Entry 6TB9 (electron microscopy, 3.56 A resolution); this record covers chains B3 and F3 of the 42 polymer chains in the assembly.

Chain B3:
Protein: Head spike base Rcc01079
Source organism: Rhodobacter capsulatus
Reference sequence: A0A507Z9H3 (A0A507Z9H3_RHOCA); numbering as in UniProt (aligned over 1-84)
Sequence (84 residues; each row starts with the number of its first residue):
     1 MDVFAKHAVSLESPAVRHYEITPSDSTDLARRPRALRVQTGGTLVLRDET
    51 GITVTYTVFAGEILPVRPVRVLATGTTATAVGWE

Chain F3:
Protein: Head spike fiber Rcc01080
Source organism: Rhodobacter capsulatus
Reference sequence: A0A507Z6Q1 (A0A507Z6Q1_RHOCA); numbering as in UniProt (aligned over 1-325)
Sequence (325 residues; row label = number of the first residue in the row):
     1 MIALGLGLGLAANGGPALRRYAVNGVAPVAVLDFERHFLSHPLALTRATS
    51 ATYADALRAVQTAPADTPRYDYSTGKRALLLEASATNLLPNSAQFEAASW
   101 GKTRASVLANAALAPNGTMTADKLVEDTSNNSHFVARTGTQIAAGTSVTA
   151 SIFVKAAERRWFALVTADSANAFRTTYFDLQTGTLGVVSQGAAGHVAQIV
   201 AAGNGWYRCSVTQTQAASGNFNFYPSVASANGATSYPGDGASGLYLWGAQ
   251 LEAGAAVSSVIPTEAAAVTRAADLASVAVAAGSYDLRRVDAAGTAVTKGV
   301 AHPGGALTIGAGSLYLLSLFPAGAL
Unresolved in the structure: 1, 12-325

Interface between chain B3 and chain F3:
Residue-residue contacts (10):
  Leu-11(B3) with Leu-8(F3)
  Glu-12(B3) with Gly-7(F3)
  Ser-13(B3) with Leu-8(F3)
  Pro-14(B3) with Leu-6(F3); Leu-8(F3)
  Ala-15(B3) with Leu-8(F3)
  Ala-35(B3) with Leu-8(F3), hydrophobic
  Pro-65(B3) with Leu-8(F3); Gly-9(F3)
  Trp-83(B3) with Leu-8(F3), hydrophobic
Also at the interface, not in a pair above, chain B3 (10 interface residues in all): Arg-34, Ile-63
Also at the interface, not in a pair above, chain F3 (5 interface residues in all): Leu-10

Overview:
10 residues of chain B3 and 5 residues of chain F3 are in contact.
Here chain B3 is Head spike base Rcc01079 and chain F3 is Head spike fiber Rcc01080, both from Rhodobacter
capsulatus. Entry 6TB9 (Capsid of native GTA particle computed with C5 symmetry) was determined by electron
microscopy, deposited together with 6TBA, 6TE8, 6TE9, 6TEB, 6TEH, 6TO8 and 3 further entries.
